Entry 6VGN (electron microscopy, 3.10 A resolution); this record covers chains A and V of the 21 polymer chains in the assembly.

# Chain A
Protein: ATP-dependent Clp protease proteolytic subunit
From: Mycobacterium tuberculosis
Notes: EC 3.4.21.92
UniProtKB: A0A045HBE0 (A0A045HBE0_MYCTX); residue numbers follow UniProt; this construct covers 15-214
Sequence (200 residues; each row starts with the number of its first residue):
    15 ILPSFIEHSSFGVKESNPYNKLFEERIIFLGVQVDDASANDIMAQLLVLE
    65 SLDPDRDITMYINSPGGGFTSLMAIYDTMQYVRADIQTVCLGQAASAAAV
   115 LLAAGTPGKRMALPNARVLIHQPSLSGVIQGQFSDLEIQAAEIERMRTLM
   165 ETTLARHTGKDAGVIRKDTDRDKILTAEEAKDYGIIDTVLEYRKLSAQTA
Not modelled in the structure: 211-214

# Chain V
Protein: R0M-wfp-alo-pro-ycp-ala-MP8
Sequence (7 residues; numbered 1 to 7; the number before each row is that of its first residue):
     1 XXXPXAX
Modified / non-standard residues: R0M ((2E,4E)-hepta-2,4-dienoic acid) at position 1, WFP (3,5-difluoro-L-phenylalanine) at position 2, ALO (allo-threonine) at position 3, YCP ((2S)-piperidine-2-carboxylic acid) at position 5, MP8 ((4R)-4-methyl-L-proline) at position 7
Covalent attachments: covalent link ALO_3-MP8_7

# How chain A and chain V interact
Pairs across the interface (7; chain A residue first):
  Leu61(A) - R0M_1(V)
  Leu61(A) - WFP_2(V)
  Ser65(A) - R0M_1(V)
  Thr92(A) - WFP_2(V)
  Tyr95(A) - WFP_2(V)
  Tyr95(A) - ALO_3(V)
  Tyr95(A) - Pro4(V)  hydrogen bond (side chain-backbone)
Other interface residues (no listed pair), chain A (6 interface residues in all): Val62, Asp91

# In short
The interface between chain A and chain V involves 6 residues on one side and 4 on the other, with 1 hydrogen
bond. Its one hydrogen-bonded contact is Tyr95(A)-Pro4(V).
Chain A is ATP-dependent Clp protease proteolytic subunit (Mycobacterium tuberculosis) and chain V is
R0M-wfp-alo-pro-ycp-ala-MP8; the structure, ClpP1P2 complex from M. tuberculosis bound to ADEP, was determined
by electron microscopy (same publication as 6VGK and 6VGQ).
